Entry 7N4Z (X-ray diffraction, 2.21 A resolution); this record covers chains A and C.

== Chain A (and C) ==
Molecule: NOS4
Source organism: Salmonella enterica subsp. enterica serovar Typhimurium
Notes: chain C of this document is another copy of the same molecule, construct and numbering; everything in this record applies to it too
Sequence (193 residues; each row starts with the number of its first residue):
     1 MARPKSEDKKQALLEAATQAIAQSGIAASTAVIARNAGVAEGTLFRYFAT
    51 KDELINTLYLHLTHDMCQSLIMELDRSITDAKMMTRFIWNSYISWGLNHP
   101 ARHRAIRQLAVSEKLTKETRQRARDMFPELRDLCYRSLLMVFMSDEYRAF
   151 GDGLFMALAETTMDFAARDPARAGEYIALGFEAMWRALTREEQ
Not modelled in the structure: 1-8, 191-193
Residues lining bound ligands: noscapine (08N): Tyr-59, Thr-63, Met-66, Cys-67, Leu-70, Thr-85, Ile-88, Tyr-92, Ala-123, Arg-124, Phe-127, Leu-130, Arg-131, Cys-134, Tyr-135, Leu-138, Gly-151, Asp-152, Phe-155, Met-156, Met-184, Leu-188
What the authors report for this chain:
  - binding site for noscapine: Phe-155

== How chain A and chain C interact ==
Residue-residue contacts (44):
  Arg-104(A) / Arg-104(C)
  Arg-107(A) / Glu-160(C)  salt bridge
  Val-111(A) / Phe-165(C)  hydrophobic
  Leu-139(A) / Arg-186(C)
  Val-141(A) / Leu-179(C)  hydrophobic
  Glu-146(A) / Tyr-176(C)
  Tyr-147(A) / Glu-175(C)
  Tyr-147(A) / Leu-179(C)  hydrophobic
  Ala-149(A) / Phe-165(C)
  Phe-150(A) / Thr-161(C)
  Phe-150(A) / Thr-162(C)
  Phe-150(A) / Phe-165(C)
  Phe-150(A) / Tyr-176(C)  hydrophobic
  Phe-150(A) / Leu-179(C)  hydrophobic
  Phe-150(A) / Gly-180(C)
  Gly-153(A) / Thr-161(C)  hydrogen bond (backbone-side chain)
  Leu-154(A) / Leu-158(C)  hydrophobic
  Leu-154(A) / Thr-161(C)
  Ala-157(A) / Ala-157(C)
  Ala-157(A) / Thr-161(C)
  Leu-158(A) / Leu-154(C)  hydrophobic
  Leu-158(A) / Leu-158(C)  hydrophobic
  Thr-161(A) / Phe-150(C)
  Thr-161(A) / Gly-153(C)  hydrogen bond (side chain-backbone)
  Thr-161(A) / Leu-154(C)
  Thr-161(A) / Ala-157(C)
  Thr-162(A) / Phe-150(C)
  Asp-164(A) / Val-111(C)
  Phe-165(A) / Ala-149(C)
  Phe-165(A) / Phe-150(C)
  Arg-172(A) / Glu-146(C)
  Arg-172(A) / Tyr-147(C)  hydrogen bond
  Glu-175(A) / Tyr-147(C)
  Tyr-176(A) / Glu-146(C)
  Tyr-176(A) / Tyr-147(C)  hydrophobic
  Tyr-176(A) / Phe-150(C)
  Leu-179(A) / Val-141(C)  hydrophobic
  Leu-179(A) / Phe-150(C)  hydrophobic
  Gly-180(A) / Phe-150(C)
  Ala-183(A) / Ala-187(C)
  Arg-186(A) / Arg-186(C)  hydrogen bond (side chain-backbone)
  Arg-186(A) / Ala-187(C)  hydrogen bond (side chain-backbone)
  Ala-187(A) / Ala-183(C)
  Ala-187(A) / Arg-186(C)  hydrogen bond (backbone-side chain)
Interface residues without a listed pair, chain A (27 interface residues in all): Phe-142, Glu-160
Interface residues without a listed pair, chain C (25 interface residues in all): Arg-107, Phe-142, Arg-172

== Overview ==
27 residues of chain A and 25 residues of chain C are in contact, with 6 hydrogen bonds and 1 salt bridge.
Polar pairs include Arg-107(A)/Glu-160(C), Gly-153(A)/Thr-161(C) and Arg-172(A)/Tyr-147(C). Ligands of chain
A: noscapine. From the paper: a binding site for noscapine at Phe-155(A).
Chain A and chain C are both NOS4 (Salmonella enterica subsp. enterica serovar Typhimurium); the structure,
Complex structure of NOS4 with noscapine, was determined by X-ray diffraction (same publication as 7N53).
